PDB entry 7BC4 | electron microscopy, 3.10 A resolution | chains A and B

[Chain A]
Name: Fatty acid synthase subunit alpha
Source organism: Komagataella phaffii (strain GS115 / ATCC 20864)
Notes: EC 2.3.1.86, 1.1.1.100, 2.3.1.41
UniProtKB: C4QY10 (C4QY10_KOMPG); numbering as in UniProt (aligned over 1-1879)
Chain sequence (1879 residues; row label = number of the first residue in the row):
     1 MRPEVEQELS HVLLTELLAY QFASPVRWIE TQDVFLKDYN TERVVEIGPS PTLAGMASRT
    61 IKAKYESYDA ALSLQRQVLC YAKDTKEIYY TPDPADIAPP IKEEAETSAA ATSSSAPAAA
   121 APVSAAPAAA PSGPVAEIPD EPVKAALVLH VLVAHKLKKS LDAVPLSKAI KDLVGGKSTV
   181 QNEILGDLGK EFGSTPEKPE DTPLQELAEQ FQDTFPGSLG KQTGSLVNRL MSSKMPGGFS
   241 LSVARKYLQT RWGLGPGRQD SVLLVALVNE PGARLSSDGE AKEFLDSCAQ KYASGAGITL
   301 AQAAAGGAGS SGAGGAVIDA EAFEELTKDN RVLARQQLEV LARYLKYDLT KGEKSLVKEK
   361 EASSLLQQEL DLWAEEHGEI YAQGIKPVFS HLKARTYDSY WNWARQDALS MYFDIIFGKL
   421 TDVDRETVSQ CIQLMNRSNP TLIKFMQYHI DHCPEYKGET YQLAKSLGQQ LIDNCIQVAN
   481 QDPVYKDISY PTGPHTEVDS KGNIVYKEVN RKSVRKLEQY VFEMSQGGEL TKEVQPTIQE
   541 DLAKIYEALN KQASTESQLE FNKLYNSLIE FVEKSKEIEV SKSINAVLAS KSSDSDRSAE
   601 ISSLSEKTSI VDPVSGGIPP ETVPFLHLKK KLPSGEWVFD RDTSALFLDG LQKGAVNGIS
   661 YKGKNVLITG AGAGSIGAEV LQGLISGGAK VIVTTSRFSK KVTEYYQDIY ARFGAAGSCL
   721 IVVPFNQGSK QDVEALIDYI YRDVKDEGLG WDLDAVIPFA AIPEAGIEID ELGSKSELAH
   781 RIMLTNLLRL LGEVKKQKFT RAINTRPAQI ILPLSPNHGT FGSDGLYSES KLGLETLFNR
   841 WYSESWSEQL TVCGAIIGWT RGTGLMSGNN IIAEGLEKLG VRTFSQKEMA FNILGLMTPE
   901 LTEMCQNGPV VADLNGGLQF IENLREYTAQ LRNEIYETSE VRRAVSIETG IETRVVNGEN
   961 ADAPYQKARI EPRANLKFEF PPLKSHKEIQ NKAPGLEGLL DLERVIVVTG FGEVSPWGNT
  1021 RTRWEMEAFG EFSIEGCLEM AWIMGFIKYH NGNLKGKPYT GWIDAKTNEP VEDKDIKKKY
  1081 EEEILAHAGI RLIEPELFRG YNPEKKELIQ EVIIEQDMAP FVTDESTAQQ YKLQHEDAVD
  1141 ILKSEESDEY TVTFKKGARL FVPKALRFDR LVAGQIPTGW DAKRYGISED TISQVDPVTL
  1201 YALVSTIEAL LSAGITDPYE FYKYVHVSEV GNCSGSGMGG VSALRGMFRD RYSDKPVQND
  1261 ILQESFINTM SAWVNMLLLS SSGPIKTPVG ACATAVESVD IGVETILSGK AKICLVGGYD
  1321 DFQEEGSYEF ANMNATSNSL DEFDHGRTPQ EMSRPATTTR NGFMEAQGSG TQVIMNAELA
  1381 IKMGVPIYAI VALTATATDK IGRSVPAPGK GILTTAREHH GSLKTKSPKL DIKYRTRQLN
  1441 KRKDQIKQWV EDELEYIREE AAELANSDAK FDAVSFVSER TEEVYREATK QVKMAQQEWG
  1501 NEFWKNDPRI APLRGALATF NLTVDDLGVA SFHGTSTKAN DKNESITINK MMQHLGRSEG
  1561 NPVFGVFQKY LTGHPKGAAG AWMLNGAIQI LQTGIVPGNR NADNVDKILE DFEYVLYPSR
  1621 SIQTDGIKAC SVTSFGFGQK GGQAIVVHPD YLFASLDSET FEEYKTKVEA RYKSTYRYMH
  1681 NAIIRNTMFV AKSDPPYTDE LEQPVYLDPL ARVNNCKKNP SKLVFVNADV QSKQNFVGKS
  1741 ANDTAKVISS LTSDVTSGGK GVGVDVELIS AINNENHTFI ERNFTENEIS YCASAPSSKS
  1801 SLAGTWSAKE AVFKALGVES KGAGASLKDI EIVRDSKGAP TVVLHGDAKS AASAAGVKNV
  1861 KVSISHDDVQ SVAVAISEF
Not modelled in the structure: 96-322, 535-598, 1752-1879

[Chain B]
Name: Fatty acid synthase subunit beta
Source organism: Komagataella phaffii (strain GS115 / ATCC 20864)
Notes: EC 2.3.1.86, 4.2.1.59, 1.3.1.9, 2.3.1.38, 2.3.1.39, 3.1.2.14
UniProtKB: C4QVT8 (C4QVT8_KOMPG); residue numbers follow UniProt; this construct covers 1-2069
Chain sequence (2069 residues; numbered 1 to 2069; the number before each row is that of its first residue):
     1 MSATSGVVNR PLVLNHGSIE STILIPTTEY HFYQTLLEGF RKSLPQVTEG FADDDEPSSK
    61 AELLMKFLGY IVQSGVSNQQ EQLAAAKLVL NEFESRFLQG LNLHSYAAIL LKSETFPTTL
   121 LKIKENLIKN YYLGRALVYL PGQRGLVYPP SALLNAGKSG SAQIYAIFGG QGNTDDYFEE
   181 LRDIYHIYQG LVSDFVTKAQ LKLQELIRTT PETDRIYTQG LDLINWLENK DKTPDQQQLL
   241 SIPMSCPLIC VIQLCHYIVT CRILGITPGQ LRDSLKGTTG HSQGLVTAVV VSSADSWESF
   301 EKLALQAVEF MFYIGVRGLQ TYPNTSLPPS IVQDSEENAE GTPSPMLSVR DLSYDQLVKF
   361 VNETNQHLPE AKHIDISLIN GPRNVVLTGP PQSLYGLNLN LRKAKAPSGL DQARIPFSER
   421 KLRFSNRFLP IMSPFHSHLL SPSTEKIVAD LKKAGVEFSQ SSMKLPVFDT YDGKDLRSYS
   481 GSIAARLVEC ITKLRVNWEL STEFNSTHVL DFGPGGASGL GVLTHRNKEG TGSRVIVAGV
   541 LDAESEDSEF GYKQEIFESN EKAIKYAPNW LKEYKPKLVK TSAGKIFVDT KFSRLLGRAP
   601 LMVPGMTPTT VSPDFVAATL NAGFHTEIAG GGYFAPSIMK AALQRVIDQV TPGTGVGINL
   661 IYVNPRMLQW GIPMIKELRE QGFPIQSLSI GAGVPSLEVA TEYIETLGLA HLGLKPGSID
   721 AVNQVITIAK AHPNFPIVLQ WTGGRGGGHH SFEDFHQPIL QMYSKIRKCK NIILIAGSGF
   781 GSAEDTYPYL TGSWSHQFSY PSMPFDGVLF GSRVMTAKEA KTSPAAKQAI ADCTGVDNSQ
   841 WENTYKKPTG GIITVRSEMG EPIHKIATRG VMLWKELDDT IFTLPKNKML EAIAKKKDYI
   901 IKKLNADYQK PWFAKNEKGT CDLEDMTYKQ IAERLVELMY VRKSQRWIDV TLRNFTGKFL
   961 RRIEERFATK VGTISLIQNF SQLEEPEKAI DSVFKAYPEA ASQLINEEDC DWFLLEAQSP
  1021 TQKPVPFIPV LDERFEFFFK KDSLWQSEDL EAVVGEDVQR TCILHGPVAA QFSNKVDEPI
  1081 KDILENIHKG HIKSLVKEVY NGDESKIPVV EYFSSVDSFS DTAIEGVKIE RSRNTETFTV
  1141 TSGNVDNQQW FDLLAGKELS WRRAFITAAR LVQGTNFVSN PAHSVLAPSK DLVVKIENGS
  1201 DAKKTVLTAF QRVRGKYVPA VSLKSIGDLK IKLELIETRT ADKSAVALEL FYNYKPTDGF
  1261 APILEVMEGR NTSIKNFYWK LWFGSSVPVD LDFDANKPIS GGEASVSSQA IAEFTHAVGN
  1321 SCEDFVPRAG RPQLAPMDFA IVLGWKAIMK AIFPKTVDGD ILKLVHLSNG YKMFPGADPL
  1381 KKGDVVSTVA HIRSVVNGET GKTVEVVGVI SRDGKPVLEV NSQFFYRGKY QDFGNSFKKT
  1441 TETPVQVAFK SAKDIAVLKS KEWFHLEKDI DLLNQTLTFR CESYVKFKSS TVFASVKTTG
  1501 QALLELPSKE IIQVAEINYE SGSSYGNPVL DYLTRHGSTI EQPIMFENAI PLAQGTELTS
  1561 KAPGTNETYA AVSGDYNPIH VNKVFASYAN LPGTITHGMY SSAAVRALVE QWAAQNVATR
  1621 VRAFKADFVG MVLPNDELVT HLEHVGMING RKIIKVETKK VETEEVVLIG EAEIEQPVST
  1681 FVFTGQGSQE QGMGMDLYNS SEVAKSVWDR ADVHFINNYG FSILDIVKNN PTELTVHFGG
  1741 AKGRSIRNNY ISMMFETVAA DGQLKSEKIF KEINEDTISF TFKSPTGLLS ATQFTQPALT
  1801 LMEKASFEDM KSKGLVPSES MFAGHSLGEY SALTSLGDVM PIESLVDVVF YRGMTMQVAV
  1861 PRDEQGRSNY GMIAVNPSRV SSTFNDSALR FVVEHIAQQT GWLLEIVNYN VENTQYVAAG
  1921 DLRGLDTLSN VLNVFKIQKI DIVKLQETIS LDEVKVHLSE IVDEVSKKSS SKPQPIDLER
  1981 GFACIPLKGI SVPFHSSYLR SGVKPFQTFL CKKIPKSAVK PANLIGKYIP NLTAKPFQLT
  2041 KEYFEDVYEL TKSEKIKHIL DHWEEYESS
Not modelled in the structure: 1-9, 2064-2069
Small-molecule neighbours: FMN (flavin mononucleotide): Pro604, Gly605, Met606, Thr607, Pro608, Asn659, Ile661, Gly691, Ala692, Lys715, Thr742, Gly746, Gly747, Gly748, Gly777, Ser778, Gly779, Phe780, Leu809, Phe810, Gly811, Ser812, Arg813, Met815, Leu1064
Reported in the primary citation:
  - conformationally variable residues (loop rearrangement, order/disorder transition): Gly75 to Asn78, Ala914 to Gly919, Phe1113 to Thr1135, Phe1283 to Val1289, Glu1505 to Ile1511, Ser1752 to Lys1768, Ala1859 to Tyr1870
  - catalytic residues: Gln171, Ser282, His749 (citing earlier work)

[Interface between chain A and chain B]
Contacting residue pairs (220):
  Met1(A) with Trp2063(B)
  Glu6(A) with Leu2039(B)
  Gln7(A) with Lys2016(B); Ser2017(B); Val2019(B); Pro2021(B)
  Leu9(A) with Leu2039(B), hydrophobic; Phe2044(B), hydrophobic
  Ser10(A) with Val2019(B); Pro2021(B); Leu2039(B)
  His11(A) with Ile2014(B), hydrogen bond (side chain-backbone); Pro2015(B); Lys2016(B)
  Val12(A) with Ile2056(B)
  Leu13(A) with Phe2037(B), hydrophobic; Gln2038(B); Leu2039(B), hydrophobic; Phe2044(B), hydrophobic; Val2047(B), hydrophobic
  Leu14(A) with Leu1833(B), hydrophobic; Val1839(B), hydrophobic
  Glu16(A) with Gln2007(B); Ser2053(B); Lys2055(B)
  Leu17(A) with Tyr2028(B), hydrophobic; Pro2030(B), hydrophobic; Leu2032(B), hydrophobic; Phe2037(B), hydrophobic
  Leu18(A) with Tyr1830(B), hydrogen bond (backbone-side chain); Leu2010(B), hydrophobic
  Ala19(A) with Val2003(B); Gln2007(B); Leu2010(B)
  Tyr20(A) with Arg2000(B); Val2003(B), hydrophobic; Thr2051(B); Ser2053(B)
  Gln21(A) with Ser1826(B); Glu1829(B), hydrogen bond; Tyr1830(B); Arg1852(B); His1995(B), hydrogen bond; Asn2031(B)
  Phe22(A) with Arg1852(B); Met1856(B), hydrophobic; His1995(B), hydrogen bond (backbone-backbone); Leu1999(B); Val2003(B), hydrophobic; Phe2006(B), hydrophobic
  Ala23(A) with Ser1996(B); Leu1999(B); Arg2000(B); Val2003(B), hydrophobic
  Ser24(A) with His1995(B); Ser1996(B); Leu2032(B)
  Pro25(A) with Ile1906(B); Val1907(B); His1995(B); Asn2031(B)
  Val26(A) with His1825(B); Val1907(B), hydrogen bond (backbone-backbone); Asn1908(B); Tyr1909(B), hydrogen bond (backbone-backbone); His1995(B); Asn2031(B)
  Arg27(A) with Asn2031(B), hydrogen bond (backbone-backbone); Leu2032(B); Ala2034(B); Leu2050(B)
  Trp28(A) with Val1682(B), hydrophobic; Gly1824(B); His1825(B); Tyr1909(B), hydrogen bond (backbone-backbone); Asn1910(B)
  Ile29(A) with Tyr1909(B), hydrogen bond (backbone-backbone); Asn1910(B); Val1911(B); Glu1912(B); Tyr1916(B)
  Glu30(A) with Ala2034(B)
  Thr31(A) with Ile2029(B); Ala2034(B)
  Gln32(A) with Asn1910(B)
  Val34(A) with Ala2034(B); Pro2036(B), hydrophobic
  Phe35(A) with Thr1680(B)
  Tyr39(A) with Met1821(B), hydrophobic
  Asn40(A) with Val1678(B)
  Thr41(A) with Val1678(B); Thr1680(B)
  Glu42(A) with Pro1677(B); Val1678(B), hydrogen bond (backbone-backbone)
  Arg43(A) with Gln1676(B); Val1678(B); Ser1679(B); Thr1680(B), hydrogen bond (backbone-backbone)
  Val44(A) with Thr1680(B)
  Val45(A) with Thr1680(B), hydrogen bond (backbone-backbone); Phe1681(B); Val1682(B), hydrogen bond (backbone-backbone)
  Glu46(A) with Val1682(B); Thr1684(B), hydrogen bond
  Ile47(A) with Val1682(B), hydrogen bond (backbone-backbone); Phe1683(B); Thr1684(B), hydrogen bond (backbone-backbone); Glu1803(B); Ser1806(B); Met1810(B), hydrophobic
  Gly48(A) with Thr1684(B); Met1802(B); Glu1803(B)
  Pro49(A) with Ser1688(B); Glu1690(B); Leu1799(B), hydrophobic; Met1802(B)
  Thr52(A) with Ser1688(B)
  Leu53(A) with Thr1684(B); His1825(B)
  Met56(A) with Asn1910(B); Val1911(B), hydrophobic; Gln1915(B)
  Arg59(A) with Gln1915(B)
  Lys64(A) with Glu1912(B), salt bridge
  Tyr81(A) with Leu1697(B); Ser1806(B); Asp1809(B); Met1810(B), hydrophobic
  Ile88(A) with Met1810(B), hydrophobic; Leu1815(B)
  Tyr89(A) with Asp1809(B), hydrogen bond; Met1810(B); Lys1813(B); Leu1815(B), hydrophobic
  Tyr90(A) with Phe1546(B), hydrophobic; Met1647(B), hydrophobic; Gln1676(B), hydrogen bond
  Thr91(A) with Glu1547(B)
  Pro92(A) with Ile1550(B)
  Glu937(A) with Ala1452(B)
  Val941(A) with Ala1452(B); Lys1453(B); Ala1456(B), hydrophobic
  Ala944(A) with Val1457(B), hydrophobic
  Val945(A) with Ala1456(B); Val1457(B), hydrophobic; Ser1460(B)
  Glu948(A) with Val1457(B); Lys1461(B), hydrogen bond (backbone-side chain); Tyr1532(B); Arg1535(B), salt bridge; His1536(B), salt bridge
  Ile951(A) with Asp1531(B); Arg1535(B)
  Glu952(A) with Pro1528(B)
  Val955(A) with Tyr1525(B); Gly1526(B), hydrogen bond (backbone-backbone); Pro1528(B), hydrophobic; Asp1531(B)
  Val956(A) with Tyr1519(B); Ser1524(B); Tyr1525(B), hydrogen bond (backbone-backbone); Pro1528(B), hydrophobic
  Gly958(A) with Tyr1525(B)
  Lys967(A) with Ile974(B); Gln978(B)
  Ala968(A) with Arg961(B); Ile974(B); Ser975(B), hydrogen bond (backbone-backbone); Gln978(B), hydrogen bond (backbone-side chain)
  Arg969(A) with Thr973(B); Ile974(B)
  Ile970(A) with Glu964(B); Glu965(B); Ala968(B), hydrophobic; Gly972(B); Thr973(B), hydrogen bond (backbone-backbone); Ile974(B); Ser975(B); Tyr997(B)
  Glu971(A) with Glu965(B)
  Pro972(A) with Glu965(B); Ala968(B), hydrophobic; Thr969(B); Lys970(B); Val971(B)
  Arg973(A) with Arg962(B); Glu965(B), salt bridge; Arg966(B); Glu1008(B), salt bridge
  Ala974(A) with Arg966(B), hydrogen bond (backbone-side chain)
  Asn975(A) with Arg966(B); Phe967(B); Glu999(B); Gln1003(B)
  Lys977(A) with Glu999(B), salt bridge; Gln1003(B)
  Tyr1049(A) with Glu1008(B); Asp1011(B), hydrogen bond
  Asn1051(A) with Asp1011(B); Leu1015(B)
  Gly1052(A) with Leu1015(B)
  Thr1060(A) with Asp1011(B); Trp1012(B); Leu1015(B)
  Trp1062(A) with Glu1008(B), hydrogen bond
  Lys1673(A) with Leu1004(B)
  Tyr1676(A) with Gln1003(B), hydrogen bond; Leu1004(B), hydrogen bond (side chain-backbone); Ile1005(B); Asn1006(B), hydrogen bond
  Arg1677(A) with Asp922(B), salt bridge; Glu924(B), salt bridge; Asp925(B), salt bridge
  His1680(A) with Asn1006(B), hydrogen bond; Glu1007(B)
  Asn1681(A) with Glu1007(B)
  Ile1684(A) with Glu1007(B)
  Arg1685(A) with Asp1011(B), salt bridge
Other interface residues (no listed pair), chain A (94 interface residues in all): Arg2, Thr15, Ser50, Thr60, Glu940, Asn957, Leu976, Pro1058, Tyr1059, Gly1061, Asp1073, Lys1074
Other interface residues (no listed pair), chain B (134 interface residues in all): Ile977, His1644, Met1693, Phe1807, Ala1823, Thr1855, Phe1994, Ser1997, Gly2002, Cys2011, Leu2024, Gly2026, Thr2033, Tyr2043, Ile2059

[Overview]
94 residues of chain A face 134 of chain B across their interface, with 32 hydrogen bonds and 10 salt bridges.
Polar contacts include Lys64(A)-Glu1912(B), Glu948(A)-Arg1535(B) and Glu948(A)-His1536(B). Bound to chain B:
flavin mononucleotide. From the paper: catalytic residues Gln171(B), Ser282(B) and His749(B); conformational
variability at Gly75(B), Ala914(B) and Phe1113(B) among others.
Chain A is Fatty acid synthase subunit alpha and chain B is Fatty acid synthase subunit beta, both from
Komagataella phaffii (strain GS115 / ATCC 20864); the structure, Cryo-EM structure of fatty acid synthase
(FAS) from Pichia pastoris, was determined by electron microscopy (same publication as 7BC5).
